PDB entry 8S0F | electron microscopy, 4.10 A resolution (low resolution: residue-level contacts below are approximate; hydrogen-bond / salt-bridge calls are withheld) | chains D and E of the 14 polymer chains in the assembly

== Chain D ==
Protein: Origin recognition complex subunit 4
Organism: Homo sapiens
Reference sequence: O43929 (ORC4_HUMAN); residues 1-436 here = UniProt positions 1-436
Chain sequence (436 residues; numbered 1 to 436; the number before each row is that of its first residue):
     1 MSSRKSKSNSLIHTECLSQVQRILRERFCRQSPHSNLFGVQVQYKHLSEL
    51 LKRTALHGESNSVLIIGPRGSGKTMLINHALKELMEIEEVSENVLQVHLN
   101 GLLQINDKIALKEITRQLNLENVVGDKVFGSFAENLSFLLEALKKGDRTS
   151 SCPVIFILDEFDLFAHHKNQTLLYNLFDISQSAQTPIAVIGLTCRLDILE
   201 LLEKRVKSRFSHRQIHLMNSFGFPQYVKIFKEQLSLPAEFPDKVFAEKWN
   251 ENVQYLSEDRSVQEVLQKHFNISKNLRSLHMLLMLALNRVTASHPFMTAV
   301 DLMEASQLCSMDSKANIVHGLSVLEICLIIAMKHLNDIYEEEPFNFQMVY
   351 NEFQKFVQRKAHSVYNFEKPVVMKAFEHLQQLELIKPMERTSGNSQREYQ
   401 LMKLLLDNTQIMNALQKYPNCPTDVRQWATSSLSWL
Not modelled in the structure: 1-12, 140-152, 432-436
Ion coordination: Mg2+: Thr74 (together with ATP-gamma-S)
Small-molecule neighbours: ATP-gamma-S (AGS; phosphothiophosphoric acid-adenylate ester): Gln31, Asn36, Leu37, Phe38, Val40, Arg69, Gly70, Ser71, Gly72, Lys73, Thr74, Met75, Glu160, Leu276, Arg277, His280
Swiss-Prot annotation at these positions:
  - binding site (ATP): Gly67 to Thr74
  - modified residue: Lys7 (N6-methyllysine)
  - natural variant: Tyr174 (Y174C: In MGORS2)
  - mutagenesis: Lys73 (K73A/E: Impairs ORC complex formation), Asp159 to Glu160 (Impairs ORC complex formation)

== Chain E ==
Protein: Origin recognition complex subunit 5
Organism: Homo sapiens
Reference sequence: O43913 (ORC5_HUMAN); residues 1-435 here = UniProt positions 1-435
Chain sequence (435 residues; row label = number of the first residue in the row):
     1 MPHLENVVLCRESQVSILQSLFGERHHFSFPSIFIYGHTASGKTYVTQTL
    51 LKTLELPHVFVNCVECFTLRLLLEQILNKLNHLSSSEDGCSTEITCETFN
   101 DFVRLFKQVTTAENLKDQTVYIVLDKAEYLRDMEANLLPGFLRLQELADR
   151 NVTVLFLSEIVWEKFRPNTGCFEPFVLYFPDYSIGNLQKILSHDHPPEYS
   201 ADFYAAYINILLGVFYTVCRDLKELRHLAVLNFPKYCEPVVKGEASERDT
   251 RKLWRNIEPHLKKAMQTVYLREISSSQWEKLQKDDTDPGQLKGLSAHTHV
   301 ELPYYSKFILIAAYLASYNPARTDKRFFLKHHGKIKKTNFLKKHEKTSNH
   351 LLGPKPFPLDRLLAILYSIVDSRVAPTANIFSQITSLVTLQLLTLVGHDD
   401 QLDGPKYKCTVSLDFIRAIARTVNFDIIKYLYDFL
Not modelled in the structure: 1-6, 85-92, 244-247, 272-300, 333-356
Ion coordination: Mg2+: Thr44 (together with ATP-gamma-S)
Small-molecule neighbours: ATP-gamma-S (AGS; phosphothiophosphoric acid-adenylate ester): Val7, Val8, Leu9, Arg11, His38, Thr39, Ala40, Ser41, Gly42, Lys43, Thr44, Tyr45, Val46, Glu159, Tyr182, Leu222, Lys223, Arg226
Swiss-Prot annotation at these positions:
  - binding site (ATP): Gly37 to Thr44

== Chain D / chain E interface ==
Residue-residue contacts - 39 pairs, chain D then chain E:
  Ser18(D) with His27(E)
  Arg22(D) with His27(E)
  Arg25(D) with Ser20(E); Leu21(E); Phe28(E); Ser29(E)
  Cys29(D) with Ser29(E)
  Arg30(D) with Phe28(E); Asp149(E)
  Gln31(D) with Glu146(E); Phe172(E)
  Arg69(D) with Thr169(E); Gly170(E)
  Leu102(D) with Asn136(E)
  Leu103(D) with Asn100(E); Leu147(E)
  Glu113(D) with Asn100(E)
  Arg277(D) with Arg143(E); Phe172(E)
  Met281(D) with Glu173(E)
  Met284(D) with Phe30(E)
  Leu285(D) with Phe30(E); Phe175(E)
  Asn288(D) with Ser20(E); Leu21(E)
  Ser313(D) with Val161(E)
  Asn316(D) with Tyr36(E); Tyr178(E)
  Ile317(D) with His38(E); Val161(E)
  Gly320(D) with His38(E)
  Leu321(D) with Arg220(E)
  Phe367(D) with Val218(E)
  Glu383(D) with Arg131(E); Lys164(E)
  Gly393(D) with Thr394(E)
  Asn394(D) with Thr394(E); Leu395(E)
  Gln396(D) with Thr410(E)
Other interface residues (no listed pair), chain D (42 interface residues in all): Glu26, Asn100, Gln104, Ile105, Arg116, Met311, Lys314, Ser322, Val323, Glu368, Pro370, Val371, Lys374, His378, Gln381, Leu382, Tyr399
Other interface residues (no listed pair), chain E (46 interface residues in all): Ile17, Thr39, Arg104, Pro139, Glu159, Ile160, Glu163, Cys171, Pro174, Asp181, Thr217, Gln266, Val268, Tyr269, Leu270, Tyr318, Val396, Lys408

== Overview ==
Chain D and chain E form an interface of 42 and 46 residues respectively. Ligands of chain D: ATP-gamma-S.
Chain E binds ATP-gamma-S. UniProt lists 8 ATP-binding residues and 3 mutagenesis sites on chain D; 8
ATP-binding residues on chain E.
Chain D is Origin recognition complex subunit 4 and chain E is Origin recognition complex subunit 5, both from
Homo sapiens; the structure, H. sapiens OC1M bound to double stranded DNA, was determined by electron
microscopy, deposited together with 8S09, 8S0A, 8S0B, 8S0C, 8S0D and 8S0E.
